PDB entry 2RET | X-ray diffraction, 2.21 A resolution | chains D and E of the 8 polymer chains in the assembly

[Chain D]
Protein: EpsJ
Source organism: Vibrio vulnificus
Amino-acid sequence (175 residues; each row starts with the number of its first residue):
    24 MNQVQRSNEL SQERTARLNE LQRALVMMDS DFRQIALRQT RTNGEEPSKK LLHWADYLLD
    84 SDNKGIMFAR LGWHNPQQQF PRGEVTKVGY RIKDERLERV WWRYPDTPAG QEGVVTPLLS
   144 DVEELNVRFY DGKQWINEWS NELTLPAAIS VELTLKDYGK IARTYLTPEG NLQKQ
Disordered / not traced: 24-34, 66-71, 132-133, 198
Modified / non-standard residues: Mse24 (selenomethionine); Mse50, Mse51, Mse90 (selenomethionine; parent Met)
From the paper describing this entry:
  - binding site for chloride ion: R93

[Chain E]
Protein: Pseudopilin EpsI
Source organism: Vibrio vulnificus
Reference sequence: Q7MPZ1 (Q7MPZ1_VIBVY); residues 25-110 here correspond to UniProt positions 57-142 (UniProt number = residue number + 32)
Amino-acid sequence (103 residues; row label = number of the first residue in the row):
    24 MSQHINTVGY LEQKMFAAMV ADNQMAMVML NPKNLKASNG EEELAGQTWY WKVAPVATTQ
    84 PLLKAFDVSV AATTQASPII TVRSYVASEN LYFQGGGHHH HHH
Disordered / not traced: 24-29, 112-126
Differences from the reference sequence: expression tag (24, 111-126); engineered mutation T96 (Glu128 in Q7MPZ1), T97 (Lys129 in Q7MPZ1)
Modified / non-standard residues: Mse24 (selenomethionine); Mse38, Mse42, Mse48, Mse50, Mse52 (selenomethionine; parent Met)

[Interface between chain D and chain E]
Residue-residue contacts - 4 pairs, chain D then chain E:
  F103(D) - L85(E)  hydrophobic
  P104(D) - L85(E)
  Q196(D) - K56(E)
  K197(D) - K56(E)  hydrogen bond (backbone-side chain)
Other interface residues (no listed pair), chain E (4 interface residues in all): N57, L86

[In short]
The chain D/chain E interface involves 4 residues from each chain, with 1 hydrogen bond. Its one
hydrogen-bonded contact is K197(D)-K56(E). The paper reports a binding site for chloride ion at R93(D).
Here chain D is EpsJ and chain E is Pseudopilin EpsI, both from Vibrio vulnificus. Entry 2RET (The crystal
structure of a binary complex of two pseudopilins: EpsI and EpsJ from the Type ...) was determined by X-ray
diffraction.
